Entry 7KT4 (X-ray diffraction, 1.92 A resolution); this record covers chains A and P of the 4 polymer chains in the assembly.

== Chain A ==
Molecule: DNA-directed DNA/RNA polymerase mu
Organism: Homo sapiens
Notes: EC 2.7.7.7
UniProtKB: Q9NP87 (DPOLM_HUMAN); aligned to UniProt positions 132-494 over residues 132-494
Chain sequence (356 residues; row label = number of the first residue in the row; note: 12 numbers in that range are skipped by the numbering (no residue carries them; nothing is unmodelled there)):
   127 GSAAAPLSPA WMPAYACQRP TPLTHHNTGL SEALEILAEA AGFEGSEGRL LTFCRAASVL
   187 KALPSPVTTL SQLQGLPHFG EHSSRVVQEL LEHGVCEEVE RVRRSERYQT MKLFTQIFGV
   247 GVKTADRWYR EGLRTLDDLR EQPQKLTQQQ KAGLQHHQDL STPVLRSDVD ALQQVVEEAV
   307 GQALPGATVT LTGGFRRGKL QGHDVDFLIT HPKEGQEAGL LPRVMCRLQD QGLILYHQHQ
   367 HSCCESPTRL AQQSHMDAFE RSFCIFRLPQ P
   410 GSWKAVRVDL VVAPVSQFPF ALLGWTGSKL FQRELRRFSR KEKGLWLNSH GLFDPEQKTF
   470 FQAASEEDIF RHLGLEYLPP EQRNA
Disordered / not traced: 127-137, 365-384
Sequence notes: expression tag (127-131); linker (410)
Curated features (UniProtKB/Swiss-Prot):
  - region: Arg-323 to Asp-332 (Involved in ssDNA binding)
  - binding site (Mg(2+)): Asp-330, Asp-332, Asp-418
  - site: Gly-433 (Responsible for the low discrimination between dNTP and rNTP)
Covalent attachments: 2,3-dihydroxy-1,4-dithiobutane (DTT) linked to Cys-180
Metal / ion sites: Mn2+ site 1 near His-219 (its only coordinating residue here); Na+: Thr-241, Ile-243, Val-246 (shared with DT3(P) of chain P); Mn2+ site 2: Asp-330, Asp-332, Asp-418 (together with 8-oxo-2'-deoxyguanosine-5'-triphosphate) (shared with 8OG_5(P) of chain P); Mn2+ site 3: Asp-330, Asp-332 (together with 8-oxo-2'-deoxyguanosine-5'-triphosphate, pyrophosphate) (shared with 8OG_5(P) of chain P); Mn2+ site 4: Glu-386, His-459
Residues lining bound ligands: 8-oxo-2'-deoxyguanosine-5'-triphosphate / pyrophosphate: Gly-319, Gly-320, Arg-323, Lys-325, Gly-328, His-329, Asp-330, Asp-332, Gly-433, Trp-434, Thr-435, Gly-436, Ser-437, Lys-438, Gln-441, Arg-445
What the authors report for this chain:
  - conformationally variable residues (side-chain flip): Asp-330
  - mutagenesis - K438D: unchanged catalytic activity on presence of Mn2+
  - mutagenesis - R445A: increased catalytic activity on dGTP misinsertion
  - mutagenesis - K438D: decreased catalytic activity on Mg2+-dependent dGTP:At
  - mutagenesis - K438D (23-fold): decreased catalytic activity on :Ct insertion

== Chain P ==
Molecule: 5-nt DNA strand
Sequence (5 nucleotides; row label = number of the first residue in the row):
     1 CGTAG
Modified residues: 8OG (8-oxo-2'-deoxy-guanosine-5'-monophosphate) at position 5
Metal / ion sites: Na+: DT3 (shared with Thr-241(A), Ile-243(A), Val-246(A) of chain A); Mn2+ site 1: 8OG_5 (together with 8-oxo-2'-deoxyguanosine-5'-triphosphate) (shared with Asp-330(A), Asp-332(A), Asp-418(A) of chain A)

== Interface between chain A and chain P ==
Residue-residue contacts - 30 pairs, chain A then chain P:
  Ile-243(A) with DT3(P), phosphate contact
  Phe-244(A) with DT3(P), phosphate contact
  Gly-245(A) with DG2(P), phosphate contact; DT3(P), hydrogen bond to the phosphate
  Val-246(A) with DG2(P), hydrogen bond to the phosphate; DT3(P), hydrogen bond to the phosphate
  Gly-247(A) with DG2(P), hydrogen bond to the phosphate; DT3(P), phosphate contact
  Lys-249(A) with DC1(P), phosphate contact; DG2(P), phosphate contact
  Thr-250(A) with DC1(P), hydrogen bond to the phosphate; DG2(P), hydrogen bond to the phosphate
  Gln-275(A) with DG2(P), sugar contact
  Arg-323(A) with 8OG_5(P), hydrogen bond to the phosphate
  Asp-330(A) with 8OG_5(P), phosphate contact
  Asp-332(A) with DA4(P), phosphate contact; 8OG_5(P), phosphate contact
  Phe-389(A) with DT3(P), sugar contact; DA4(P), sugar contact
  Arg-416(A) with DT3(P), phosphate contact; DA4(P), salt bridge to the phosphate
  Asp-418(A) with DA4(P), sugar contact; 8OG_5(P), phosphate contact
  Gly-433(A) with 8OG_5(P), sugar contact
  Trp-434(A) with DA4(P), phosphate contact; 8OG_5(P), sugar contact
  Thr-435(A) with 8OG_5(P), phosphate contact
  Gly-436(A) with 8OG_5(P), phosphate contact
  Ser-437(A) with 8OG_5(P), sugar contact
  Lys-438(A) with 8OG_5(P), hydrogen bond to the base
Other interface residues (no listed pair), chain A (26 interface residues in all): Val-248, Gly-319, His-329, Arg-387, Gln-441, Arg-445

== Summary ==
26 residues of chain A and 5 residues of chain P are in contact, with 8 hydrogen bonds and 1 salt bridge.
Polar contacts include Lys-438(A)/8OG_5(P), Gly-245(A)/DT3(P) and Val-246(A)/DG2(P). Chain A binds
8-oxo-2'-deoxyguanosine-5'-triphosphate / pyrophosphate. The paper reports that R445A of chain A increases
catalytic activity on dGTP misinsertion; conformational variability at Asp-330(A).
Here chain A is DNA-directed DNA/RNA polymerase mu (Homo sapiens) and chain P is a 5-nt DNA strand. Entry 7KT4
(DNA Polymerase Mu, 8-oxodGTP:At Reaction State Ternary Complex, 10 mM Mn2+ (30min)) was determined by X-ray
diffraction (same publication as 7KSS, 7KST, 7KSU, 7KSV, 7KSW, 7KSX and 25 further entries).
